PDB entry 1BNS | X-ray diffraction, 2.05 A resolution | chain A

# Chain A
Molecule: Barnase
Organism: Bacillus amyloliquefaciens
Notes: EC 3.1.27.-
UniProtKB: P00648 (RNBR_BACAM); residues 1-110 here correspond to UniProt positions 48-157 (UniProt number = residue number + 47)
Chain sequence (110 residues; numbered 1 to 110; the number before each row is that of its first residue):
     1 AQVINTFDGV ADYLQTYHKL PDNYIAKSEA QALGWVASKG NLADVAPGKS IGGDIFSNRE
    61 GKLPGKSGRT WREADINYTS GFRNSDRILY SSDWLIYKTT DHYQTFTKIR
Disordered / not traced: 1-2
Differences from the reference sequence: conflict Ala-26 (Thr73 in P00648)
Swiss-Prot annotation at these positions:
  - active site: Glu-73 (Proton acceptor), His-102 (Proton donor)

# Summary
Curated annotation (UniProt) lists active-site residues Glu-73 and His-102.
Chain A is Barnase (Bacillus amyloliquefaciens); the structure, Structural studies of barnase mutants, was
determined by X-ray diffraction (same publication as 1BAN and 1BAO).
